PDB entry 5CHR | X-ray diffraction, 1.98 A resolution | chain A

== Chain A ==
Molecule: Dehaloperoxidase B
Organism: Amphitrite ornata
UniProt: Q9NAV7 (Q9NAV7_9ANNE); residues 1-137 here correspond to UniProt positions 2-138 (UniProt number = residue number + 1)
Amino-acid sequence (137 residues; each row starts with the number of its first residue):
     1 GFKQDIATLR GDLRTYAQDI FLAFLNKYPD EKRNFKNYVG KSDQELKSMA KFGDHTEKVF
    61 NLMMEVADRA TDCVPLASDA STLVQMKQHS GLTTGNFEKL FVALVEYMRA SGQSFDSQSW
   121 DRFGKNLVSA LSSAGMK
Bound ions: heme Fe: His89 (together with oxygen molecule)
Ligand contacts:
  - 4-nitrocatechol / oxygen molecule: Phe21, Phe35, Tyr38, Phe52, His55, Thr56, Val59, Phe60, Leu100
  - heme (HEM): Phe24, Glu31, Asn34, Phe35, His55, Lys58, Val59, Leu62, Met63, Leu83, Met86, Gln88, His89, Leu92, Asn96, Phe97, Leu100, Phe101, Leu127

== In short ==
Ligands of chain A: heme and 4-nitrocatechol / oxygen molecule.
Chain A is Dehaloperoxidase B (Amphitrite ornata); the structure, Dehaloperoxidase B in complex with substrate
p-nitrocatechol, was determined by X-ray diffraction (same publication as 5CHQ).
